9J3E - chains B and C of the 12 polymer chains in the assembly; structure by electron microscopy, 3.00 A resolution.

== Chain B (and C) ==
Protein: RND efflux system, OprJ-like protein
From: Klebsiella pneumoniae
Notes: chain C of this document is another copy of the same molecule, construct and numbering; everything in this record applies to it too
UniProt: A0A411AKN6 (A0A411AKN6_KLEPN); residue numbers follow UniProt; this construct covers 1-477
Chain sequence (483 residues; each row starts with the number of its first residue):
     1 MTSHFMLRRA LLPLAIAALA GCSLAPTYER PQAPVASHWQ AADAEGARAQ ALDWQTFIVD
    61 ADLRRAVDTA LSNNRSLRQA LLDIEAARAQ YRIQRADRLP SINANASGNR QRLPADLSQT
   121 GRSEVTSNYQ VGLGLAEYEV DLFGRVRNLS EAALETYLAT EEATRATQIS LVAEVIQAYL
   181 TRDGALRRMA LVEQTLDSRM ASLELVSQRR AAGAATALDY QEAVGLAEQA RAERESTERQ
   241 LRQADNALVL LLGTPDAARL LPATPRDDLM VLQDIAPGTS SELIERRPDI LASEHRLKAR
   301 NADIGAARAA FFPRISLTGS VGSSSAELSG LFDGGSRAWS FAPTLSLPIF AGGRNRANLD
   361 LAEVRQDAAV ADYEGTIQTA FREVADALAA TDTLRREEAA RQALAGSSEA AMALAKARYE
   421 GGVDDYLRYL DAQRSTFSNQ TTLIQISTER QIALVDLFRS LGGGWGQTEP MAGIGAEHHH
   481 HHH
Unresolved in the structure: 1-60, 463-483
Differences from the reference sequence: expression tag (478-483)

== Chain B / chain C interface ==
Contacting residue pairs (96):
  R75(B) - A371(C)
  R75(B) - E374(C)  salt bridge
  R75(B) - G375(C)
  R75(B) - Q378(C)
  R78(B) - A371(C)
  R78(B) - E374(C)  salt bridge
  Q79(B) - A368(C)
  Q79(B) - A371(C)
  Q79(B) - D372(C)  hydrogen bond (side chain-backbone)
  L82(B) - V364(C)
  L82(B) - D367(C)
  L82(B) - A368(C)
  E85(B) - V364(C)
  A86(B) - V364(C)  hydrophobic
  A89(B) - A357(C)
  A89(B) - L361(C)  hydrophobic
  R92(B) - A357(C)
  I93(B) - G353(C)
  I93(B) - R354(C)  hydrogen bond (backbone-side chain)
  I93(B) - A357(C)  hydrophobic
  I93(B) - N358(C)
  A96(B) - G352(C)
  A96(B) - G353(C)
  A96(B) - R354(C)
  D97(B) - R354(C)  salt bridge
  P100(B) - F350(C)
  I102(B) - P348(C)
  I102(B) - I349(C)  hydrophobic
  I102(B) - F350(C)
  N103(B) - L347(C)
  N103(B) - P348(C)
  A104(B) - L345(C)
  A104(B) - S346(C)
  A104(B) - L347(C)  hydrogen bond (backbone-backbone)
  N105(B) - L345(C)
  N105(B) - S346(C)
  A106(B) - T344(C)
  A106(B) - L345(C)  hydrogen bond (backbone-backbone)
  S107(B) - P343(C)
  S107(B) - T344(C)
  G108(B) - F341(C)
  G108(B) - A342(C)
  G108(B) - P343(C)  hydrogen bond (backbone-backbone)
  N109(B) - F341(C)
  N109(B) - A342(C)
  R110(B) - W339(C)
  R110(B) - S340(C)
  R110(B) - F341(C)  hydrogen bond (backbone-backbone)
  Q111(B) - A338(C)
  Q111(B) - W339(C)
  Q111(B) - S340(C)
  R112(B) - A338(C)
  R112(B) - W339(C)  hydrogen bond (backbone-backbone)
  L113(B) - S324(C)
  L113(B) - G335(C)
  L113(B) - S336(C)
  L113(B) - R337(C)  hydrogen bond (backbone-backbone)
  L113(B) - A338(C)  hydrogen bond (backbone-backbone)
  P114(B) - R337(C)
  P114(B) - W339(C)  hydrogen bond (backbone-side chain)
  A115(B) - R337(C)  hydrogen bond (backbone-backbone)
  D116(B) - W339(C)  hydrogen bond (backbone-side chain)
  L117(B) - W339(C)
  A217(B) - L414(C)  hydrophobic
  L218(B) - L414(C)  hydrophobic
  Q221(B) - S407(C)  hydrogen bond (backbone-side chain)
  Q221(B) - A410(C)
  V224(B) - S407(C)
  G225(B) - L404(C)
  G225(B) - S407(C)
  E228(B) - A400(C)
  E228(B) - A403(C)
  E228(B) - L404(C)
  A232(B) - E397(C)
  A232(B) - A400(C)
  A232(B) - R401(C)
  E235(B) - T393(C)
  E235(B) - R396(C)  salt bridge
  E235(B) - E397(C)
  E238(B) - T393(C)
  R239(B) - T393(C)
  R239(B) - L394(C)
  R239(B) - E397(C)  salt bridge
  R242(B) - A389(C)
  R242(B) - D392(C)  salt bridge
  R242(B) - R396(C)
  Q243(B) - D386(C)
  Q243(B) - A389(C)
  N246(B) - R382(C)
  N246(B) - A385(C)  hydrogen bond (side chain-backbone)
  N246(B) - D386(C)  hydrogen bond
  A247(B) - R382(C)
  L250(B) - Q378(C)
  L250(B) - T379(C)
  L250(B) - R382(C)
  G253(B) - Q378(C)  hydrogen bond (backbone-side chain)
Other interface residues (no listed pair), chain B (49 interface residues in all): V125, Q229, R231, S236, T254
Other interface residues (no listed pair), chain C (53 interface residues in all): D360, A390, A411, R418, E449

== Summary ==
Chain B and chain C form an interface of 49 and 53 residues respectively, with 16 hydrogen bonds and 6 salt
bridges. Polar contacts include R75(B)-E374(C), R78(B)-E374(C) and D97(B)-R354(C).
Chain B and chain C are both RND efflux system, OprJ-like protein (Klebsiella pneumoniae); the structure,
Cryo-EM structure of TMexCD1-TOprJ1 in complex with 1-(1-naphthylmethyl)piperazine, was determined by electron
microscopy.
